7KAR - chains D and F of the 6 polymer chains in the assembly; structure by electron microscopy, 4.00 A resolution.

[Chain D]
Name: Protein translocation protein SEC63
Source organism: Saccharomyces cerevisiae BY4741
UniProtKB: P14906 (SEC63_YEAST); numbering as in UniProt; present here: 2-440, 449-663
Amino-acid sequence (676 residues; row label = number of the first residue in the row; note: 8 numbers in that range are skipped by the numbering (no residue carries them; nothing is unmodelled there); numbers below 1 keep their minus sign (Gly-13 is residue -13)):
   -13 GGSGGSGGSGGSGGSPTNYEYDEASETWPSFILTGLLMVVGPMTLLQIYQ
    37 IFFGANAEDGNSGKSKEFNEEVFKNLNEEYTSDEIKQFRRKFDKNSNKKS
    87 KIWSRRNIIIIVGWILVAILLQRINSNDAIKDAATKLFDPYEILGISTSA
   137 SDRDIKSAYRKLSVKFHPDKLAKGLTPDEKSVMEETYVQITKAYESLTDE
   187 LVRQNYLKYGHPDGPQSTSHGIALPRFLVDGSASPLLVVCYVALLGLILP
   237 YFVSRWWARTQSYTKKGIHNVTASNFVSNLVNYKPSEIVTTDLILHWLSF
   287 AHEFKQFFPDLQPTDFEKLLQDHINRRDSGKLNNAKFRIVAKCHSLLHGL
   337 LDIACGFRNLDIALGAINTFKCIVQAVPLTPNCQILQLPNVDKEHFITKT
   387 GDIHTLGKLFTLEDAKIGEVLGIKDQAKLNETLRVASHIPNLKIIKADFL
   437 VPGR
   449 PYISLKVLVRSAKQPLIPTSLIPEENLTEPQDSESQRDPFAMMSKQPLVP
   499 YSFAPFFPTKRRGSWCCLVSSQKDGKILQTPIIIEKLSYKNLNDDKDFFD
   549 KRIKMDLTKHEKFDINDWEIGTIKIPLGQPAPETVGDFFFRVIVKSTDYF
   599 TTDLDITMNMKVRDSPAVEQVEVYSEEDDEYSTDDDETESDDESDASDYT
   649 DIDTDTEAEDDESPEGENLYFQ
Disordered / not traced: -13 to 2, 37-53, 79-92, 116-201, 613-670
Construct notes: expression tag (-13 to 1, 664-670); engineered mutation Arg440 (Glu in P14906), Ser481 (Phe in P14906)
UniProt features mapped onto this chain:
  - modified residue: Ser512 (Phosphoserine)
  - mutagenesis: Ala179 (A179T: Temperature-sensitive), Pro426 (P426L: Temperature-sensitive), Ile431 (I431N: Temperature-sensitive), Pro503 (P503A: Temperature-sensitive), Gly511 (G511R: Temperature-sensitive), Thr652 (T652A: Abolishes interaction with SEC62; defect in protein translocation), Thr654 (T654A: Abolishes interaction with SEC62; defect in protein translocation)

[Chain F]
Name: Translocation protein SEC72
Source organism: Saccharomyces cerevisiae BY4741
UniProtKB: P39742 (SEC72_YEAST); residue numbers follow UniProt; this construct covers 1-193
Amino-acid sequence (193 residues; row label = number of the first residue in the row):
     1 MVTLEYNANSKLITASDAVVALSTETNIDQINVLTTSLIGETNPNFTPQP
    51 NEALSKMIKGLFESGMKNLQQKKLNEALKNVSLAIEMAQRKRAPWEAFAI
   101 QLPELHFMLRSKIDLCLILGKHLEALQDLDFLLGTGLIQPDVFVRKADCL
   151 LKLRQWEEARATCERGLALAPEDMKLRALLIETARNLAEYNGE
Disordered / not traced: 1-2, 193

[How chain D and chain F interact]
Contacting residue pairs (16; chain D residue first):
  His390(D) - Tyr190(F)
  Thr391(D) - Tyr190(F)
  Thr391(D) - Asn191(F)  hydrogen bond
  Gly393(D) - Asn191(F)
  Lys394(D) - Tyr190(F)
  Lys394(D) - Asn191(F)  hydrogen bond (backbone-backbone)
  Thr397(D) - Gly192(F)  hydrogen bond (side chain-backbone)
  Gln520(D) - Glu164(F)
  Gln520(D) - Arg165(F)
  Lys521(D) - Arg165(F)
  Asp522(D) - Arg165(F)  hydrogen bond (backbone-side chain)
  Phe587(D) - Ala168(F)
  Asp603(D) - Glu157(F)
  Asp603(D) - Arg160(F)  salt bridge
  Asp603(D) - Glu164(F)
  Thr605(D) - Glu164(F)
Other interface residues (no listed pair), chain D (15 interface residues in all): Gly523, Arg589, Thr600, Ile604
Other interface residues (no listed pair), chain F (13 interface residues in all): Ile138, Ala161, Leu167, Leu169, Glu189

[Summary]
15 residues of chain D and 13 residues of chain F are in contact; the contacts include 4 hydrogen bonds and 1
salt bridge. Polar pairs include Asp603(D)-Arg160(F), Thr391(D)-Asn191(F) and Thr397(D)-Gly192(F). From
UniProt: 7 mutagenesis sites on chain D.
Chain D is Protein translocation protein SEC63 and chain F is Translocation protein SEC72, both from
Saccharomyces cerevisiae BY4741; the structure, Cryo-EM structure of the Sec complex from S. cerevisiae, Sec63
FN3 mutant, class without Sec62, was determined by electron microscopy (same publication as 7KAH, 7KAI, 7KAJ,
7KAK, 7KAL, 7KAM and 8 further entries).
